PDB entry 6TUI | electron microscopy, 10.47 A resolution (very low resolution: no residue pairs are listed; an interface is given only as per-side residue counts) | chains C and A of the 52 polymer chains in the assembly

Chain C:
Name: Adaptor protein Rcc01688
From: Rhodobacter capsulatus SB 1003
UniProt: D5ATZ4 (D5ATZ4_RHOCB); residue numbers follow UniProt; this construct covers 1-197
Sequence (197 residues; numbered 1 to 197; the number before each row is that of its first residue):
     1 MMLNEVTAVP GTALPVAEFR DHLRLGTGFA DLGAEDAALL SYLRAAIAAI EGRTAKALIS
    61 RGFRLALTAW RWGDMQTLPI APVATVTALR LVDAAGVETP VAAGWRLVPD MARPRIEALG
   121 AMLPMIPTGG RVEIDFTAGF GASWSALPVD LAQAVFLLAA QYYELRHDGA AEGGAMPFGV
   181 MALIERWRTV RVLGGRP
Unresolved in the structure: 31-32, 172-174

Chain A:
Name: Portal protein Rcc01684
From: Rhodobacter capsulatus SB 1003
UniProt: D5ATZ0 (D5ATZ0_RHOCB); residues 1-396 here = UniProt positions 1-396
Sequence (396 residues; row label = number of the first residue in the row):
     1 MGLNFFRKAA PEVRTEPVAE RKASVTGRIV AMASGAGRPV WGPRDTVSLM RTGFAGNPVG
    61 FRSVKLIAEA TAAVPLICQD AERRYEIHPV LDLLRRPNAG QGRAELFEAL IGQILLSGNG
   121 YLEAVCPEPG VPRELHVLRS DRMAVVPGAD GWPVGYDYTV GGRKHRFDMT GHPDPICHIK
   181 SFHPTDDHYG LSPMQAAAVA LDVHNAASAW SKALLDNAAR PSGAIIYKGA DGQGVLAPEQ
   241 YERLIFEMET HHQGARNAGR PMLLEGGLDW KPMGFSPSDM EFHETKAAAA REIALAFGVP
   301 PMLIGIPGDA TYANYAEANR AFYRLTVLPL LTRVSAALAW WLSGYLGAQI ELKPDLDQVP
   361 ALAVERDQLW ARIGAAGFLS NSEKRVLLGL PPTAEG
Unresolved in the structure: 1-23, 394-396

Interface between chain C and chain A:
At this resolution (10 A) residue pairs are not listed: 12 residues of chain C and 14 of chain A lie at the interface.

Summary:
12 residues of chain C face 14 of chain A across their interface.
Here chain C is Adaptor protein Rcc01688 and chain A is Portal protein Rcc01684, both from Rhodobacter
capsulatus SB 1003. Entry 6TUI (Virion of empty GTA particle) was determined by electron microscopy, deposited
together with 6TB9, 6TBA, 6TE8, 6TE9, 6TEB, 6TEH and 3 further entries.
